PDB entry 8IQE | X-ray diffraction, 2.17 A resolution | chains A and B of the 4 polymer chains in the assembly

Chain A (and B):
Molecule: K2-VCL6 tsp
Source organism: Klebsiella phage VLC6
Notes: chain B of this document is another copy of the same molecule, construct and numbering; everything in this record applies to it too
Sequence (586 residues; each row starts with the number of its first residue):
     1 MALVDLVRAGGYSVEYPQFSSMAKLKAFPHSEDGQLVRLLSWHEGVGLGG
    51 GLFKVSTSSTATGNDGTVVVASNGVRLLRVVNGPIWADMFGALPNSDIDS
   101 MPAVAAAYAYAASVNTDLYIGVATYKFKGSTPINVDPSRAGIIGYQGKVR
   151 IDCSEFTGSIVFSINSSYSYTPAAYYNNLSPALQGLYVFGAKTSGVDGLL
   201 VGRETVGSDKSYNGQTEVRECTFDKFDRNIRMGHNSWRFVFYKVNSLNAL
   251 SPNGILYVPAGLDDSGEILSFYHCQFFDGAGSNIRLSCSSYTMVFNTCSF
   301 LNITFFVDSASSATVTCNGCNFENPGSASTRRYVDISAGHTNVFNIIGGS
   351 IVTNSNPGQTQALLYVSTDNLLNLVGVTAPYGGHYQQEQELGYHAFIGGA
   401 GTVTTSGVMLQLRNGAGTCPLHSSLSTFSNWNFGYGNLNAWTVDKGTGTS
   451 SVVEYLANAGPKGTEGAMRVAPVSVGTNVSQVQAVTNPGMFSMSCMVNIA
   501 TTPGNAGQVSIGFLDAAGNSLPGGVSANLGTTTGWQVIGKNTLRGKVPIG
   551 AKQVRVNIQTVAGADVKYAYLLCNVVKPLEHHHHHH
Not modelled in the structure: 1-11, 580-586 (chain B: 1-15, 167-178, 207-212, 263-267, 579-586)

Chain A / chain B interface:
Contacting residue pairs (133; chain A residue first):
  E15(A) - Y16(B)
  E15(A) - Q18(B)  hydrogen bond
  E15(A) - R38(B)  salt bridge
  Y16(A) - R38(B)  hydrogen bond
  V80(A) - G47(B)
  N82(A) - W86(B)
  N82(A) - D88(B)
  G83(A) - W86(B)
  G83(A) - Y145(B)
  P84(A) - Y145(B)
  V114(A) - V122(B)
  N115(A) - V122(B)
  N115(A) - G147(B)
  N115(A) - K148(B)  hydrogen bond (backbone-backbone)
  T116(A) - V122(B)
  T116(A) - Q146(B)
  D117(A) - Q146(B)  hydrogen bond
  D117(A) - G147(B)
  Y119(A) - Y145(B)
  Y119(A) - Q146(B)  hydrogen bond
  P137(A) - K148(B)  hydrogen bond (backbone-side chain)
  S138(A) - K148(B)
  R139(A) - K148(B)
  I143(A) - Q146(B)
  Y170(A) - L247(B)
  Y170(A) - D278(B)  hydrogen bond
  A174(A) - N245(B)  hydrogen bond (backbone-side chain)
  A174(A) - F277(B)
  Y175(A) - Y187(B)
  Y175(A) - T222(B)  hydrogen bond (backbone-side chain)
  Y175(A) - D224(B)
  Y175(A) - K225(B)  hydrogen bond
  Y176(A) - K148(B)  hydrogen bond (backbone-side chain)
  Y176(A) - R150(B)  hydrogen bond
  Y176(A) - Y187(B)  hydrophobic
  N178(A) - E220(B)
  N178(A) - C221(B)  hydrogen bond (side chain-backbone)
  N178(A) - T222(B)  hydrogen bond
  N178(A) - K243(B)  hydrogen bond (side chain-backbone)
  N178(A) - N245(B)  hydrogen bond
  L179(A) - K148(B)
  L179(A) - V149(B)
  L179(A) - G185(B)
  L179(A) - L186(B)
  L179(A) - Y187(B)  hydrophobic
  L179(A) - E220(B)
  L179(A) - C221(B)  hydrophobic
  L179(A) - T222(B)
  S180(A) - K148(B)  hydrogen bond
  S180(A) - E220(B)
  S180(A) - K243(B)
  P181(A) - E220(B)
  Y212(A) - Q275(B)  hydrogen bond
  Y212(A) - F277(B)
  Q215(A) - N245(B)  hydrogen bond
  Q215(A) - H273(B)  hydrogen bond (side chain-backbone)
  Q215(A) - C274(B)
  Q215(A) - Q275(B)
  E217(A) - E220(B)
  E217(A) - Y242(B)  hydrogen bond
  E217(A) - K243(B)  salt bridge
  R219(A) - R219(B)
  R219(A) - Y242(B)
  W237(A) - Q275(B)
  R238(A) - H273(B)  hydrogen bond (backbone-side chain)
  R238(A) - C274(B)  hydrogen bond (side chain-backbone)
  R238(A) - Q275(B)  hydrogen bond
  R238(A) - T297(B)  hydrogen bond (side chain-backbone)
  R238(A) - C298(B)
  R238(A) - S299(B)  hydrogen bond
  F239(A) - H273(B)
  V240(A) - Y242(B)
  V240(A) - H273(B)
  Y242(A) - Y242(B)
  E267(A) - S299(B)  hydrogen bond
  E267(A) - L301(B)
  E267(A) - N321(B)  hydrogen bond
  I268(A) - H273(B)
  I268(A) - T297(B)
  I268(A) - S299(B)
  I268(A) - G319(B)
  I268(A) - C320(B)
  I268(A) - N321(B)
  S270(A) - H273(B)  hydrogen bond
  S270(A) - T297(B)
  Y272(A) - Y272(B)
  Y272(A) - N296(B)  hydrogen bond (side chain-backbone)
  Y272(A) - T297(B)  hydrogen bond
  T292(A) - G349(B)
  T292(A) - S350(B)
  V294(A) - T297(B)
  V294(A) - G319(B)
  N296(A) - T297(B)
  T314(A) - G349(B)
  T316(A) - G348(B)
  T316(A) - G349(B)
  N318(A) - N318(B)  hydrogen bond
  H340(A) - R413(B)
  T341(A) - M409(B)
  V343(A) - G376(B)
  V343(A) - T378(B)
  V343(A) - M409(B)  hydrophobic
  N345(A) - G376(B)  hydrogen bond (side chain-backbone)
  I347(A) - I347(B)  hydrophobic
  T368(A) - K546(B)
  D369(A) - M409(B)
  D369(A) - R413(B)  salt bridge
  D369(A) - K546(B)  salt bridge
  L371(A) - G407(B)
  L371(A) - M409(B)  hydrophobic
  N373(A) - G376(B)
  N373(A) - G407(B)  hydrogen bond (side chain-backbone)
  T402(A) - P488(B)
  V403(A) - P488(B)
  T404(A) - G407(B)
  S406(A) - S406(B)
  S423(A) - I549(B)
  S424(A) - N487(B)  hydrogen bond (backbone-side chain)
  S424(A) - P488(B)
  S424(A) - I549(B)
  L425(A) - N487(B)
  L425(A) - P488(B)  hydrophobic
  S426(A) - N487(B)  hydrogen bond (backbone-side chain)
  T427(A) - K552(B)  hydrogen bond (backbone-side chain)
  S429(A) - D515(B)
  S429(A) - G550(B)  hydrogen bond (side chain-backbone)
  S429(A) - K552(B)
  W431(A) - I549(B)
  Y435(A) - D515(B)  hydrogen bond
  Y435(A) - L521(B)
  N439(A) - N519(B)
  A440(A) - D515(B)
  Q483(A) - K552(B)
Interface residues without a listed pair, chain A (72 interface residues in all): A140, N177, G214, S312, N342, N370
Interface residues without a listed pair, chain B (69 interface residues in all): L48, V244, E323, V408, L410, Q411, M490, A516, A517

In short:
The interface between chain A and chain B involves 72 residues on one side and 69 on the other; the contacts
include 39 hydrogen bonds and 4 salt bridges. Among the polar pairs are E15(A)-R38(B), E217(A)-K243(B) and
D369(A)-R413(B).
Both chains are K2-VCL6 tsp (Klebsiella phage VLC6). Entry 8IQE (Crystal structure of tetrameric K2-2 TSP) was
determined by X-ray diffraction (same publication as 8IQ5 and 8IQ9).
